Entry 7DFB (X-ray diffraction, 3.28 A resolution); this record covers chains A and H of the 4 polymer chains in the assembly.

# Chain A
Molecule: Beta-arrestin-1
Organism: Bos taurus
Reference sequence: P17870 (ARRB1_BOVIN); residue numbers follow UniProt; this construct covers 1-418
Sequence (426 residues; row label = number of the first residue in the row):
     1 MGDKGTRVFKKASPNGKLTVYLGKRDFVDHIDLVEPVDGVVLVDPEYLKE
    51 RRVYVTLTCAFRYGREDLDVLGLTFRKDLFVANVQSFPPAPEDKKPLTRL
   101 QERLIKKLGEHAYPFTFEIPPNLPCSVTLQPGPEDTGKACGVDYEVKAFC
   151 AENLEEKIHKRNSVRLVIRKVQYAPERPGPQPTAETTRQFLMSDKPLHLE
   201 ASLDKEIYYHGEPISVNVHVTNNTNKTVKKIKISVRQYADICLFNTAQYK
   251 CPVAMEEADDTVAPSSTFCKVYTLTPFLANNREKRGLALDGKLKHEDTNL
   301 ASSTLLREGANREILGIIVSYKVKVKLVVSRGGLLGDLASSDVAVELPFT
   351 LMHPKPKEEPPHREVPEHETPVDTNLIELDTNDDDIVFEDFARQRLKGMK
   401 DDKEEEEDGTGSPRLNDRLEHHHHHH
Not modelled in the structure: 1-4, 310-312, 358-360, 363-364, 369-426
Differences from the reference sequence: expression tag (419-426)
Curated features (UniProtKB/Swiss-Prot):
  - motif: D385 to R395 ([DE]-X(1,2)-F-X-X-[FL]-X-X-X-R motif)
  - binding site (1D-myo-inositol hexakisphosphate): K250, M255, K324, K326
  - modified residue: Y47 (Phosphotyrosine), S412 (Phosphoserine)
  - mutagenesis: K157 (K157Q: Impairs InsP6-binding and oligomerization; when associated with Q-160 and Q-161), K160 (K160Q: Impairs InsP6-binding and oligomerization; when associated with Q-157 and Q-161), R161 (R161Q: Impairs InsP6-binding and oligomerization; when associated with Q-157 and Q-160), K232 (K232Q: Impairs InsP6-binding and oligomerization; when associated with Q-236, Q-250, Q-324 and Q-326), R236 (R236Q: Impairs InsP6-binding and oligomerization; when associated with Q-232, Q-250, Q-324 and Q-326), K250 (K250Q: Impairs InsP6-binding and oligomerization; when associated with Q-232, Q-236, Q-324 and Q-326), K324 (K324Q: Impairs InsP6-binding and oligomerization; when associated with Q-232, Q-236, Q-250 and Q-326), K326 (K326Q: Impairs InsP6-binding and oligomerization; when associated with Q-232, Q-236, Q-250 and Q-324), F391 (F391A: Abolishes interaction with AP2B1; no effect on interaction with CLTC), R395 (R395E: Abolishes interaction with AP2B1; impairs interaction with CLTC), L396 (L396A: Impairs interaction with AP2B1; no effect on interaction with CLTC)
Reported in the primary citation:
  - conformationally variable residues (side-chain flip): T6 to K10, Y21, L48, E50, K107, E110, Y113, I314
  - contacts within the chain: P124-L315

# Chain H
Molecule: FAB30 heavy chain
Organism: Mus musculus
Sequence (249 residues; numbered 1 to 249; the number before each row is that of its first residue):
     1 MFVFSIATNAYAEISEVQLVESGGGLVQPGGSLRLSCAASGFNVYSSSIH
    51 WVRQAPGKGLEWVASISSYYGYTYYADSVKGRFTISADTSKNTAYLQMNS
   101 LRAEDTAVYYCARSRQFWYSGLDYWGQGTLVTVSSASTKGPSVFPLAPSS
   151 KSTSGGTAALGCLVKDYFPEPVTVSWNSGALTSGVHTFPAVLQSSGLYSL
   201 SSVVTVPSSSLGTQTYICNVNHKPSNTKVDKKVEPKSCDKTHHHHHHHH
Not modelled in the structure: 1-16, 211-215, 235-249
Disulfides: C37-C111, C162-C218

# Chain A / chain H interface
Contacting residue pairs (32):
  H210(A) with S46(H); F117(H)
  G211(A) with N43(H); Y45(H); S46(H), hydrogen bond (backbone-backbone); Y69(H)
  E212(A) with N43(H)
  P213(A) with N43(H)
  T275(A) with Y45(H)
  F277(A) with Y45(H), hydrophobic; S68(H); Y69(H), hydrophobic
  L278(A) with Y69(H); Y70(H), hydrophobic
  A279(A) with S68(H); Y69(H), hydrogen bond (backbone-backbone); Y70(H); G71(H)
  R282(A) with Y70(H), hydrogen bond (side chain-backbone); Y72(H), hydrogen bond
  D297(A) with Y70(H), hydrogen bond (backbone-side chain); Y72(H)
  T298(A) with Y70(H), hydrogen bond (backbone-side chain)
  N299(A) with Y69(H); Y70(H), hydrogen bond (backbone-side chain); F117(H)
  L300(A) with Y69(H), hydrogen bond (backbone-side chain)
  H353(A) with F117(H); W118(H)
  H362(A) with W118(H)
  V365(A) with Y119(H)
  P366(A) with Y119(H)
Interface residues without a listed pair, chain A (20 interface residues in all): Y173, P276, P361

# In short
Chain A and chain H form an interface of 20 and 11 residues respectively; the contacts include 8 hydrogen
bonds. Polar contacts include R282(A)-Y70(H), R282(A)-Y72(H) and D297(A)-Y70(H). The paper reports
conformational variability at T6(A), Y21(A) and L48(A) among others; contacts within the chain involving
L315(A) and P124(A).
Here chain A is Beta-arrestin-1 (Bos taurus) and chain H is FAB30 heavy chain (Mus musculus). Entry 7DFB
(Crystal of Arrestin2-V2Rpp-6-7-Fab30 complex) was determined by X-ray diffraction together with 7DF9, 7DFA
and 7DFC from the same study.
